PDB entry 2A8L | X-ray diffraction, 2.00 A resolution | chains A and B

# Chain A (and B)
Name: Threonine aspartase 1
From: Homo sapiens
Notes: EC 3.4.25.-; chain B of this document is another copy of the same molecule, construct and numbering; everything in this record applies to it too
Reference sequence: Q9H6P5 (TASP1_HUMAN); residues 1-420 here = UniProt positions 1-420
Sequence (420 residues; numbered 1 to 420; the number before each row is that of its first residue):
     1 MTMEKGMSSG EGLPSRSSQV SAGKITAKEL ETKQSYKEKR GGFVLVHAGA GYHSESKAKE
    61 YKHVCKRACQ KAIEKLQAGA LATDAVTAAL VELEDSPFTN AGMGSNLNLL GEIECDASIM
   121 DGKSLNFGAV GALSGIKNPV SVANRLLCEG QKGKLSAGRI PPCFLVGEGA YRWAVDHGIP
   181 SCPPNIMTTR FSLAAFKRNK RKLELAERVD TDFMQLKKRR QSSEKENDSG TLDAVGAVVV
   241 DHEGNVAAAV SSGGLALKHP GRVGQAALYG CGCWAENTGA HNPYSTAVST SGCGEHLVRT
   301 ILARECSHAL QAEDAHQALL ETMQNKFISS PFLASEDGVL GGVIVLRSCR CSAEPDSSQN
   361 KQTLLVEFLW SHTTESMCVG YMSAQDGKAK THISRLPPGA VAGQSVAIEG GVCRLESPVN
Unresolved in the structure: 1-40, 154-157, 183-233, 350-363, 417-420 (chain B: 1-40, 156-157, 184-233, 350-363, 417-420)
Sequence notes: engineered mutation Ala234 (Thr in Q9H6P5)
Curated features (UniProtKB/Swiss-Prot):
  - natural variant: Arg67 to Asn420 (deletion: In SULEHS)
  - mutagenesis: Asp233 (D233A: 0.1% enzymatic activity; no intramolecular processing)

# Chain A / chain B interface
Pairs across the interface (76; chain A residue first):
  Met120(A) - Phe332(B)  hydrophobic
  Leu125(A) - Arg299(B)
  Leu125(A) - Pro331(B)
  Leu125(A) - Phe332(B)  hydrophobic
  Asn126(A) - Arg299(B)  hydrogen bond
  Phe127(A) - Arg299(B)
  Ala132(A) - Val166(B)  hydrophobic
  Arg159(A) - His259(B)
  Arg159(A) - Arg262(B)
  Ile160(A) - Arg262(B)  hydrogen bond (backbone-side chain)
  Ile160(A) - Glu295(B)
  Ile160(A) - His296(B)
  Ile160(A) - Glu336(B)
  Pro161(A) - Arg262(B)  hydrogen bond (backbone-side chain)
  Pro162(A) - Arg262(B)
  Cys163(A) - Glu295(B)
  Cys163(A) - Arg299(B)
  Phe164(A) - Gly261(B)
  Phe164(A) - Arg262(B)
  Phe164(A) - Val263(B)  hydrogen bond (backbone-backbone)
  Phe164(A) - Leu268(B)  hydrophobic
  Leu165(A) - Gly261(B)
  Leu165(A) - Arg262(B)
  Val166(A) - Ala132(B)  hydrophobic
  Val166(A) - Gly261(B)  hydrogen bond (backbone-backbone)
  Val166(A) - Val263(B)  hydrophobic
  Gly169(A) - His259(B)
  Gly169(A) - Pro260(B)
  Trp173(A) - His259(B)
  Ala256(A) - Arg159(B)  hydrogen bond (backbone-side chain)
  Leu257(A) - Arg159(B)  hydrogen bond (backbone-side chain)
  Lys258(A) - Arg159(B)
  His259(A) - Gly169(B)
  His259(A) - Trp173(B)
  Pro260(A) - Gly169(B)
  Gly261(A) - Phe164(B)
  Gly261(A) - Leu165(B)
  Gly261(A) - Val166(B)  hydrogen bond (backbone-backbone)
  Arg262(A) - Ile160(B)  hydrogen bond (side chain-backbone)
  Arg262(A) - Pro161(B)  hydrogen bond (side chain-backbone)
  Arg262(A) - Pro162(B)
  Arg262(A) - Phe164(B)
  Arg262(A) - Leu165(B)
  Val263(A) - Phe164(B)  hydrogen bond (backbone-backbone)
  Val263(A) - Val166(B)  hydrophobic
  Leu268(A) - Phe164(B)  hydrophobic
  Leu268(A) - Leu268(B)  hydrophobic
  Tyr269(A) - Val298(B)
  Tyr269(A) - Arg299(B)  hydrogen bond (side chain-backbone)
  Tyr269(A) - Ile301(B)  hydrophobic
  Tyr269(A) - Phe332(B)
  Trp274(A) - Phe332(B)  hydrophobic
  Glu276(A) - Phe332(B)
  Cys293(A) - Ile160(B)  hydrophobic
  Glu295(A) - Ile160(B)
  Glu295(A) - Pro161(B)
  Glu295(A) - Pro162(B)
  Glu295(A) - Cys163(B)  hydrogen bond
  His296(A) - Ile160(B)
  Val298(A) - Tyr269(B)
  Arg299(A) - Leu125(B)  hydrogen bond (side chain-backbone)
  Arg299(A) - Asn126(B)
  Arg299(A) - Tyr269(B)  hydrogen bond (backbone-side chain)
  Ile301(A) - Tyr269(B)  hydrophobic
  Ile301(A) - Arg304(B)
  Arg304(A) - Ile301(B)
  Arg304(A) - Glu305(B)  salt bridge
  Glu305(A) - Arg304(B)  salt bridge
  Pro331(A) - Leu125(B)
  Phe332(A) - Met120(B)  hydrophobic
  Phe332(A) - Leu125(B)  hydrophobic
  Phe332(A) - Tyr269(B)
  Phe332(A) - Trp274(B)  hydrophobic
  Phe332(A) - Glu276(B)
  Glu336(A) - Lys154(B)  salt bridge
  Asp337(A) - Lys154(B)
Interface residues without a listed pair, chain A (44 interface residues in all): Ala170, Arg172, Thr300, Ser335, Gly338
Interface residues without a listed pair, chain B (40 interface residues in all): Leu110, Ser124, Ala170, Leu257, Lys258, Thr300

# Overview
The interface between chain A and chain B involves 44 residues on one side and 40 on the other, with 15
hydrogen bonds and 3 salt bridges. Among the polar pairs are Arg304(A)-Glu305(B), Glu336(A)-Lys154(B) and
Asn126(A)-Arg299(B). From UniProt: one mutagenesis site on chain A.
Chain A and chain B are both Threonine aspartase 1 (Homo sapiens); the structure, Crystal structure of Human
Taspase1 (T234A mutant), was determined by X-ray diffraction (same publication as 2A8I, 2A8J and 2A8M).
